Entry 9COP (electron microscopy, 2.70 A resolution); this record covers chains E and M of the 14 polymer chains in the assembly.

== Chain E ==
Name: V-type proton ATPase catalytic subunit A
Source organism: Saccharomyces cerevisiae
Notes: EC 7.1.2.2
UniProtKB: P17255 (VATA_YEAST); residues 1-1071 here = UniProt positions 1-1071
Sequence (1071 residues; numbered 1 to 1071; the number before each row is that of its first residue):
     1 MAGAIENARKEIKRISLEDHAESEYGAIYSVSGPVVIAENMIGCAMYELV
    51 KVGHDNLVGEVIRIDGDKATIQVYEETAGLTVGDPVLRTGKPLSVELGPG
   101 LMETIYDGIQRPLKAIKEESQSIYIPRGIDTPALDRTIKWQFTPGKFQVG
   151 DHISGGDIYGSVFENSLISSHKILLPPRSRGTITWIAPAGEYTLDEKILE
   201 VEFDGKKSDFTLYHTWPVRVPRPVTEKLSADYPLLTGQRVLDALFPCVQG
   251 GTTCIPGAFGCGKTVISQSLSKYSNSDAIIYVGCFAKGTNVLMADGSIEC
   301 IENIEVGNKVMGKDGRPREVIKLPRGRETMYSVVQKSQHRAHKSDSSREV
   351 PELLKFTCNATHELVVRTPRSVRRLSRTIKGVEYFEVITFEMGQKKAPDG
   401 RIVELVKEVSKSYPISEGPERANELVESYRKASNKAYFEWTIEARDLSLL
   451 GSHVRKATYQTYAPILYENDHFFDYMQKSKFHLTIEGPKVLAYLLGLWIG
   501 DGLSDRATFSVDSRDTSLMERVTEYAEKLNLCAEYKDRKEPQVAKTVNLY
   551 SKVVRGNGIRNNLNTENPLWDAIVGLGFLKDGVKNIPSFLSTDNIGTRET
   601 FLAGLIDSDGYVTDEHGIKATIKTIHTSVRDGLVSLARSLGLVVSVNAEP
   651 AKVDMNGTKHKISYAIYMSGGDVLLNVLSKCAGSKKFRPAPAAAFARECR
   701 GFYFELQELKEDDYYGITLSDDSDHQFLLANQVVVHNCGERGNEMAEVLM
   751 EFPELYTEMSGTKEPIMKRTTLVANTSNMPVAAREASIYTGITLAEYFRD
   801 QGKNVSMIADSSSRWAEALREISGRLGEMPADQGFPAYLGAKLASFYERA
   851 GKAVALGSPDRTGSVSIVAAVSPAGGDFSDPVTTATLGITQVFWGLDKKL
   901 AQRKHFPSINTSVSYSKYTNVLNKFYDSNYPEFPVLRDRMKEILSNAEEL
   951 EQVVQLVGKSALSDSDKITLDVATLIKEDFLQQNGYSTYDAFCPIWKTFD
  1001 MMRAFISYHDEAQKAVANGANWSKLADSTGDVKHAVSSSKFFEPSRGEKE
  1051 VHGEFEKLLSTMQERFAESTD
Not modelled in the structure: 1-22, 284-737, 1064-1071
UniProt features mapped onto this chain:
  - binding site (ATP): Gly257 to Thr264
  - modified residue: Ala2 (N-acetylalanine), Thr131 (Phosphothreonine), Ser858 (Phosphoserine), Ser928 (Phosphoserine)
  - mutagenesis: Cys284 (C284S: Reduces splicing reaction speed. Inhibits splicing; when associated with N-362; S-737 and S-738 in X10SSS VDE), His362 (H362N: Inhibits splicing; when associated with S-284; S-737 and S-738 in X10SSS VDE), Asn737 (N737S: Inhibits splicing; when associated with S-284; N-362 and S-738 in X10SSS VDE), Cys738 (C738S: Reduces splicing reaction speed. Inhibits splicing; when associated with S-284; N-362 and S-737 in X10SSS VDE)
Bound ions: Mg2+: Asp810 (together with ADP)
Residues lining bound ligands: ADP (adenosine-5'-diphosphate): Gln238, Ala258, Phe259, Gly260, Cys261, Gly262, Lys263, Thr264, Val265, Arg741, Glu744, Phe906, Pro907, Gln983, Asn984, Gly985, Tyr986

== Chain M ==
Name: V-type proton ATPase subunit D
Source organism: Saccharomyces cerevisiae
UniProtKB: P32610 (VATD_YEAST); numbering as in UniProt (aligned over 1-256)
Sequence (256 residues; row label = number of the first residue in the row):
     1 MSGNREQVFPTRMTLGLMKTKLKGANQGYSLLKRKSEALTKRFRDITKRI
    51 DDAKQKMGRVMQTAAFSLAEVSYATGENIGYQVQESVSTARFKVRARQEN
   101 VSGVYLSQFESYIDPEINDFRLTGLGRGGQQVQRAKEIYSRAVETLVELA
   151 SLQTAFIILDEVIKVTNRRVNAIEHVIIPRTENTIAYINSELDELDREEF
   201 YRLKKVQEKKQNETAKLDAEMKLKRDRAEQDASEVAADEEPQGETLVADQ
   251 EDDVIF
Not modelled in the structure: 1-2, 216-256

== How chain E and chain M interact ==
Contacting residue pairs - 33 pairs, chain E then chain M:
  Gly824(E) with Lys210(M), hydrogen bond (backbone-side chain)
  Gly827(E) with Lys210(M)
  Glu828(E) with Lys210(M)
  Met829(E) with Gln207(M); Gln211(M)
  Pro830(E) with Leu203(M), hydrophobic; Gln207(M), hydrogen bond (backbone-side chain)
  Ala831(E) with Leu203(M)
  Asp832(E) with Leu203(M)
  Gly875(E) with Met13(M)
  Gly876(E) with Met13(M)
  Asp877(E) with Arg12(M); Met13(M)
  Glu949(E) with Lys23(M), salt bridge; Gln27(M), hydrogen bond (backbone-side chain)
  Gln952(E) with Thr20(M); Lys21(M)
  Val953(E) with Gly24(M); Gln27(M); Gly28(M)
  Leu956(E) with Lys21(M); Ala25(M), hydrophobic; Arg169(M); Ile177(M), hydrophobic
  Val957(E) with Gly28(M); Leu32(M), hydrophobic; Arg169(M), hydrogen bond (backbone-side chain); Ile173(M), hydrophobic
  Gly958(E) with Arg169(M)
  Ala961(E) with Leu31(M); Leu32(M), hydrophobic
  Leu962(E) with Leu31(M), hydrophobic
  Asn1021(E) with Tyr105(M), hydrogen bond
Interface residues without a listed pair, chain E (23 interface residues in all): Ser823, Gly834, Ser879, Asp964
Interface residues without a listed pair, chain M (21 interface residues in all): Lys35, Val206

== In short ==
Chain E and chain M form an interface of 23 and 21 residues respectively, with 5 hydrogen bonds and 1 salt
bridge. Polar contacts include Glu949(E)-Lys23(M), Gly824(E)-Lys210(M) and Pro830(E)-Gln207(M). Bound to chain
E: ADP.
Here chain E is V-type proton ATPase catalytic subunit A and chain M is V-type proton ATPase subunit D, both
from Saccharomyces cerevisiae. Entry 9COP (Yeast RAVE bound to V-ATPase V1 complex) was determined by electron
microscopy.
